1RXC - chains C and D of the 6 polymer chains in the assembly; structure by X-ray diffraction, 2.35 A resolution.

# Chain C (and D)
Molecule: Uridine phosphorylase
Organism: Escherichia coli
Notes: EC 2.4.2.3; chain D of this document is another copy of the same molecule, construct and numbering; everything in this record applies to it too
UniProtKB: P12758 (UDP_ECOLI); residues 1-253 here correspond to UniProt positions 0-252 (UniProt number = residue number - 1)
Amino-acid sequence (253 residues; numbered 1 to 253; the number before each row is that of its first residue):
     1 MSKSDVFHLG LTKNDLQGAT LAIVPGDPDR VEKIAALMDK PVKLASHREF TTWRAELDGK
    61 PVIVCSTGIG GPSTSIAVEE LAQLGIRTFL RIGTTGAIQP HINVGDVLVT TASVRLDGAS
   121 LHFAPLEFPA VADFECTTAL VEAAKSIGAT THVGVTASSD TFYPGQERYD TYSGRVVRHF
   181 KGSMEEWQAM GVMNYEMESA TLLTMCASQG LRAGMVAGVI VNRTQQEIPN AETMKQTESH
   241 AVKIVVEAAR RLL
Not modelled in the structure: 1-3, 230-233 (chain D: 1-3)
Ion coordination: K+: E49, I69, S73 (shared with E49(D), I69(D), S73(D) of chain D)
Ligand contacts:
  - 1-O-phosphono-alpha-D-ribofuranose (R1P), molecule 1: F7, H8, R48
  - 1-O-phosphono-alpha-D-ribofuranose (R1P), molecule 2: P25, G26, D27, R30, I69, R91, I92, G93, T94, F162, E196, M197, E198
  - 5-fluorouracil (URF): T94, T95, G96, F162, Q166, R168, Y195, E196, M197, I220, V221, P229

# How chain C and chain D interact
Pairs across the interface (93):
  F7(C) with I228(D), hydrophobic; P229(D), hydrophobic; M234(D), hydrophobic
  H8(C) with F162(D)
  G26(C) with R48(D)
  D27(C) with R48(D)
  R48(C) with D27(D); D29(D); I69(D)
  E49(C) with E49(D); G68(D); I69(D), hydrogen bond (side chain-backbone)
  F50(C) with I69(D), hydrophobic
  G68(C) with E49(D)
  I69(C) with R48(D); E49(D), hydrogen bond (backbone-side chain); F50(D), hydrophobic; S73(D); I76(D), hydrophobic
  G70(C) with P72(D)
  P72(C) with G70(D); P72(D); D160(D); M197(D), hydrophobic
  S73(C) with I69(D)
  S75(C) with D160(D); T161(D)
  I76(C) with I69(D), hydrophobic; F162(D), hydrophobic
  E79(C) with Y163(D); T171(D); Y172(D), hydrogen bond (side chain-backbone)
  E80(C) with Y163(D), hydrogen bond
  A82(C) with Y172(D)
  Q83(C) with D170(D); T171(D)
  R87(C) with Y172(D), hydrogen bond
  L116(C) with H122(D), hydrogen bond (backbone-side chain)
  G118(C) with G118(D); D160(D)
  A119(C) with D160(D), hydrogen bond (backbone-side chain)
  L121(C) with V177(D)
  H122(C) with L116(D), hydrogen bond (side chain-backbone); S159(D); D160(D); T161(D), hydrogen bond; P164(D); G165(D); V177(D); F180(D)
  F123(C) with T161(D); P164(D), hydrophobic; V177(D)
  A124(C) with V177(D), hydrophobic
  S159(C) with H122(D)
  D160(C) with P72(D); S75(D); G118(D); A119(D), hydrogen bond (side chain-backbone); H122(D); D160(D)
  T161(C) with S75(D); H122(D), hydrogen bond; F123(D)
  F162(C) with F7(D), hydrophobic; H8(D); I76(D), hydrophobic
  Y163(C) with E79(D); E80(D), hydrogen bond
  P164(C) with H122(D); F123(D), hydrophobic
  G165(C) with H122(D)
  D170(C) with Q83(D)
  T171(C) with E79(D)
  Y172(C) with E79(D), hydrogen bond (backbone-side chain); A82(D); R87(D); Q209(D); L211(D)
  S173(C) with Q209(D), hydrogen bond
  R175(C) with S208(D), hydrogen bond (side chain-backbone); Q209(D)
  V177(C) with L121(D); H122(D); F123(D)
  F180(C) with H122(D)
  M197(C) with P72(D), hydrophobic
  S208(C) with R175(D), hydrogen bond (backbone-side chain)
  Q209(C) with Y172(D); S173(D), hydrogen bond; R175(D)
  L211(C) with Y172(D), hydrophobic
  P229(C) with F7(D), hydrophobic
Also at the interface, not in a pair above, chain C (52 interface residues in all): P28, D29, G71, T94, D117, P125, I228
Also at the interface, not in a pair above, chain D (53 interface residues in all): G26, P28, G71, T94, D117, A124, P125

# Overview
52 residues of chain C and 53 residues of chain D are in contact; the contacts include 17 hydrogen bonds.
Polar pairs include E49(C)-I69(D), E79(C)-Y172(D) and E80(C)-Y163(D). Bound to chain C:
1-O-phosphono-alpha-D-ribofuranose and 5-fluorouracil. The K+ site is built by E49(C), I69(C) and S73(C).
Both chains are Uridine phosphorylase (Escherichia coli). Entry 1RXC (E. COLI uridine phosphorylase:
5-fluorouracil ribose-1-phosphate complex) was determined by X-ray diffraction (same publication as 1T0U,
1RXS, 1RXU and 1RXY).
